6ZZ8 - chains A and G of the 4 polymer chains in the assembly; structure by X-ray diffraction, 3.73 A resolution.

[Chain A]
Molecule: Centriole protein
Source organism: Chlamydomonas reinhardtii
UniProtKB: A9CQL4 (A9CQL4_CHLRE); residues 2-226 here = UniProt positions 2-226
Amino-acid sequence (227 residues; each row starts with the number of its first residue; numbering starts at 0):
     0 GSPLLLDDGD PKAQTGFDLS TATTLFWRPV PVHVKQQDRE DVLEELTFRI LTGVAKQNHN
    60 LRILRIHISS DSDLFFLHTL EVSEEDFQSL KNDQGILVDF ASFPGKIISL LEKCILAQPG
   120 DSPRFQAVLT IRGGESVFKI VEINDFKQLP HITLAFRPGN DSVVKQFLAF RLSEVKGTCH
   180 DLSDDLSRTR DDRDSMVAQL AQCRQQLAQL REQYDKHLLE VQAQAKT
Unresolved in the structure: 0-6, 222-226
Sequence notes: expression tag (0-1)

[Chain G]
Molecule: Protein B
Source organism: Escherichia coli
UniProtKB: M1E1G6 (M1E1G6_ECOLX); the construct has insertions or renumbered stretches relative to UniProt, so the offset changes along the chain: -1 to 82 = UniProt 7-90; 84-92 = UniProt 91-99
Amino-acid sequence (94 residues; numbered -1 to 92; the number before each row is that of its first residue; numbers below 1 keep their minus sign (Gly-1 is residue -1)):
    -1 GSVSSVPTKL EVVAATPTSL LISWDAPAVT VYLYVITYGE TGGNSPVQEF EVPGSKSTAT
    59 ISGLKPGVDY TITVYASSKH SSRYASPISI NYRT
Sequence notes: conflict Pro25 (Arg33 in M1E1G6), Ala26 (Gly34 in M1E1G6), Val27 (Glu35 in M1E1G6), Thr28 (Tyr36 in M1E1G6), Tyr30 (Val38 in M1E1G6), Leu31 (Tyr39 in M1E1G6), Val33 (Arg41 in M1E1G6), Glu49 (Thr57 in M1E1G6), Lys54 (Ser62 in M1E1G6), Lys63 (Ser71 in M1E1G6), Ser75 (Arg83 in M1E1G6), Lys77 (Tyr85 in M1E1G6), His78 (Tyr86 in M1E1G6), Ser79 (Trp87 in M1E1G6), Ser80 (Gly88 in M1E1G6), Arg81 (Trp89 in M1E1G6); insertion (83)

[Chain A / chain G interface]
Residue-residue contacts (25; chain A residue first):
  Thr22(A) - Arg81(G)
  Thr23(A) - Leu31(G)
  Thr23(A) - Glu49(G)  hydrogen bond
  Thr23(A) - Arg81(G)  hydrogen bond (backbone-side chain)
  Leu24(A) - Tyr30(G)
  Leu24(A) - Leu31(G)
  Leu24(A) - Arg81(G)
  Phe25(A) - Tyr30(G)  hydrophobic
  Phe25(A) - Leu31(G)
  Trp26(A) - Tyr30(G)  hydrogen bond (backbone-backbone)
  Trp26(A) - Glu49(G)
  Trp26(A) - Pro51(G)
  Trp26(A) - Gly52(G)  hydrogen bond (backbone-backbone)
  Arg27(A) - Val29(G)  hydrogen bond (side chain-backbone)
  Arg27(A) - Tyr30(G)
  Arg27(A) - Gly52(G)
  Arg27(A) - Ser53(G)
  Pro28(A) - Ser53(G)
  Ile107(A) - Tyr30(G)
  Ser108(A) - Lys77(G)
  Glu111(A) - Thr28(G)  hydrogen bond
  Glu111(A) - Tyr30(G)  hydrogen bond
  Glu111(A) - Lys77(G)
  Leu115(A) - Thr28(G)
  Arg187(A) - Thr14(G)
Interface residues without a listed pair, chain A (13 interface residues in all): Ile114
Interface residues without a listed pair, chain G (12 interface residues in all): Val50

[Summary]
Chain A and chain G form an interface of 13 and 12 residues respectively; the contacts include 7 hydrogen
bonds. Among the polar pairs are Thr23(A)-Glu49(G), Thr23(A)-Arg81(G) and Arg27(A)-Val29(G).
Here chain A is Centriole protein (Chlamydomonas reinhardtii) and chain G is Protein B (Escherichia coli).
Entry 6ZZ8 (MB_CRS6-15 bound to CrSAS-6_6HR) was determined by X-ray diffraction, deposited together with
6ZZC, 6ZZD and 6ZZG.
